PDB entry 9IJ9 | electron microscopy, 2.70 A resolution | chains A and B of the 4 polymer chains in the assembly

# Chain A
Molecule: Guanine nucleotide-binding protein G(i) subunit alpha-1
Source organism: Homo sapiens
UniProt: P63096 (GNAI1_HUMAN); residue numbers follow UniProt; this construct covers 1-354
Chain sequence (354 residues; each row starts with the number of its first residue):
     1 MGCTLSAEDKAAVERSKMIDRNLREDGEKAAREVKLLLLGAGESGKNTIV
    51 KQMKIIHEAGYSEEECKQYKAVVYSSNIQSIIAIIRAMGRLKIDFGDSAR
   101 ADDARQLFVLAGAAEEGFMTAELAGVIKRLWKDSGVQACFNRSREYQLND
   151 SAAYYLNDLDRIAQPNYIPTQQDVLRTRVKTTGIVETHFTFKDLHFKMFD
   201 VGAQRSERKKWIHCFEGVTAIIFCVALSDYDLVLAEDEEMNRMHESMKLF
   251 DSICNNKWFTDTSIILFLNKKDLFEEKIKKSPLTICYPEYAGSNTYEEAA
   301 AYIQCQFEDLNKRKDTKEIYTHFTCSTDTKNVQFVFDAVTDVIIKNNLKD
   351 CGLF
Disordered / not traced: 1-4, 55-181, 235-237
Sequence notes: conflict Asn47 (Ser in P63096), Ser76 (Asn in P63096), Asn77 (Thr in P63096), Ala203 (Gly in P63096), Ser326 (Ala in P63096)
UniProt features mapped onto this chain:
  - region: Lys35 to Lys46, Thr48 (G1 motif), Asp173 to Thr181 (G2 motif), Phe196 to Gly202, Gln204, Arg205 (G3 motif), Ile265 to Asp272 (G4 motif), Thr324, Cys325, Thr327 to Thr329 (G5 motif)
  - binding site (GTP): Glu43 to Lys46, Thr48, Ser151, Leu175 to Thr181, Asp200 to Gly202, Gln204, Asn269 to Asp272
  - binding site (Mg(2+)): Thr181
  - modified residue: Arg178 (ADP-ribosylarginine), Gln204 (Deamidated glutamine), Cys351 (ADP-ribosylcysteine)
  - lipidation: Gly2 (N-myristoyl glycine), Cys3 (S-palmitoyl cysteine)
  - natural variant: Gly40 (G40C: In NEDHISB; G40R: In NEDHISB), Gly45 (G45D: In NEDHISB), Thr48 (T48I: In NEDHISB; T48K: In NEDHISB), Gln52 (Q52P: In NEDHISB), Ser75 (deletion: In NEDHISB; uncertain significance), Gln172 (deletion: In NEDHISB), Asp173 (D173V: In NEDHISB), Glu186 to Phe189 (deletion: In NEDHISB; uncertain significance), Cys224 (C224Y: In NEDHISB), Lys270 (K270N: In NEDHISB; K270R: In NEDHISB), Asp272 (D272G: In NEDHISB), Val332 (V332E: In NEDHISB; uncertain significance)
  - mutagenesis: Gly42 (G42R: Abolishes switch to an activated conformation and dissociation from beta and gamma subunits upon GTP binding. Abolishes interaction with RGS family members), Glu116 (E116L: Enhances interaction (inactive GDP-bound) with RGS14), Gln147 (Q147L: Enhances interaction (inactive GDP-bound) with RGS14), Glu245 (E245L: Enhances interaction (inactive GDP-bound) with RGS14)

# Chain B
Molecule: Guanine nucleotide-binding protein G(I)/G(S)/G(T) subunit beta-1
Source organism: Homo sapiens
UniProt: P62873 (GBB1_HUMAN); residue numbers follow UniProt; this construct covers 2-340
Chain sequence (344 residues; each row starts with the number of its first residue; numbers below 1 keep their minus sign (Gly-3 is residue -3)):
    -3 GSLLQSELDQLRQEAEQLKNQIRDARKACADATLSQITNNIDPVGRIQMR
    47 TRRTLRGHLAKIYAMHWGTDSRLLVSASQDGKLIIWDSYTTNKVHAIPLR
    97 SSWVMTCAYAPSGNYVACGGLDNICSIYNLKTREGNVRVSRELAGHTGYL
   147 SCCRFLDDNQIVTSSGDTTCALWDIETGQQTTTFTGHTGDVMSLSLAPDT
   197 RLFVSGACDASAKLWDVREGMCRQTFTGHESDINAICFFPNGNAFATGSD
   247 DATCRLFDLRADQELMTYSHDNIICGITSVSFSKSGRLLLAGYDDFNCNV
   297 WDALKADRAGVLAGHDNRVSCLGVTDDGMAVATGSWDSFLKIWN
Disordered / not traced: -3 to 1
Sequence notes: expression tag (-3 to 1)
UniProt features mapped onto this chain:
  - modified residue: Ser2 (N-acetylserine), His266 (Phosphohistidine)
  - natural variant: Leu30 (L30F: In MRD42; uncertain significance), Arg52 (R52G: In MRD42), Gly64 (G64V: In MRD42), Asp76 (D76E: In MRD42; D76G: In MRD42), Gly77 (G77S: In MRD42), Lys78 (K78R: In MRD42), Ile80 (I80N: In MRD42; I80T: In MRD42), His91 (H91R: In MRD42; uncertain significance), Ala92 (A92T: In MRD42), Pro94 (P94S: In MRD42), Leu95 (L95P: In MRD42), Arg96 (R96L: In MRD42), 5 further natural variant entries in UniProt

# How chain A and chain B interact
Contacting residue pairs (48):
  Arg15(A) - Val90(B)  hydrogen bond (side chain-backbone)
  Arg15(A) - His91(B)
  Ser16(A) - Asn88(B)
  Ser16(A) - Lys89(B)  hydrogen bond (side chain-backbone)
  Ile19(A) - Lys89(B)
  Ile19(A) - Val90(B)
  Ile19(A) - Ala92(B)  hydrophobic
  Asp20(A) - Lys89(B)  salt bridge
  Leu23(A) - Gly53(B)
  Leu23(A) - Leu55(B)
  Leu23(A) - Lys78(B)
  Leu23(A) - Ile80(B)  hydrophobic
  Leu23(A) - Lys89(B)
  Asp26(A) - Lys78(B)  salt bridge
  Gly27(A) - Leu55(B)
  Thr182(A) - Asn119(B)
  Gly183(A) - Leu117(B)
  Gly183(A) - Asn119(B)
  Ile184(A) - Trp99(B)
  Ile184(A) - Leu117(B)  hydrogen bond (backbone-backbone)
  Phe199(A) - Trp99(B)  hydrophobic
  Gln204(A) - Leu117(B)  hydrogen bond (side chain-backbone)
  Gln204(A) - Asn119(B)  hydrogen bond
  Gln204(A) - Tyr145(B)
  Ser206(A) - Tyr145(B)
  Ser206(A) - Gly162(B)
  Ser206(A) - Asp186(B)
  Glu207(A) - Asp186(B)  hydrogen bond (backbone-side chain)
  Glu207(A) - Cys204(B)
  Lys210(A) - Met101(B)
  Lys210(A) - Tyr145(B)
  Lys210(A) - Met188(B)
  Lys210(A) - Cys204(B)
  Lys210(A) - Asp228(B)  salt bridge
  Lys210(A) - Asn230(B)  hydrogen bond
  Lys210(A) - Asp246(B)  salt bridge
  Trp211(A) - Leu117(B)  hydrophobic
  Trp211(A) - Tyr145(B)
  His213(A) - Lys57(B)
  His213(A) - Tyr59(B)  hydrogen bond
  Cys214(A) - Tyr59(B)
  Cys214(A) - Gln75(B)
  Cys214(A) - Trp99(B)
  Phe215(A) - Trp99(B)  hydrophobic
  Phe215(A) - Leu117(B)  hydrophobic
  Glu216(A) - Lys57(B)  salt bridge
  Trp258(A) - Arg314(B)
  Trp258(A) - Trp332(B)  hydrophobic
Also at the interface, not in a pair above, chain A (24 interface residues in all): Ala12, Val13, Lys35
Also at the interface, not in a pair above, chain B (31 interface residues in all): Arg52, Asp118, His142, Thr143, Gly185

# In short
Chain A and chain B form an interface of 24 and 31 residues respectively, with 8 hydrogen bonds and 5 salt
bridges. Polar pairs include Asp20(A)-Lys89(B), Asp26(A)-Lys78(B) and Lys210(A)-Asp228(B). From UniProt: 21
GTP-binding residues, Mg2+-binding residue Thr181(A) and 4 mutagenesis sites on chain A.
Chain A is Guanine nucleotide-binding protein G(i) subunit alpha-1 and chain B is Guanine nucleotide-binding
protein G(I)/G(S)/G(T) subunit beta-1, both from Homo sapiens; the structure, A Cryo-EM structure of Bitter
taste receptor TAS2R14 with Gi complex, was determined by electron microscopy together with 9IIW, 9IIX and
9IJA from the same study.
